PDB entry 3CWY | X-ray diffraction, 2.75 A resolution | chain A

[Chain A]
Protein: protein CagD
Organism: Helicobacter pylori
Notes: fragment: CagD
UniProtKB: P94837 (P94837_HELPY); residues 1-176 here correspond to UniProt positions 33-208 (UniProt number = residue number + 32)
Amino-acid sequence (176 residues; each row starts with the number of its first residue):
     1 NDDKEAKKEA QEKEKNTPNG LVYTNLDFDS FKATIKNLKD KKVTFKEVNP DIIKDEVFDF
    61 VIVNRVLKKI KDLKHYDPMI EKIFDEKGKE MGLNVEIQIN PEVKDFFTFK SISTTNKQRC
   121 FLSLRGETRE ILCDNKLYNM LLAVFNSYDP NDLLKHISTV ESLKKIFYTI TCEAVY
Unresolved in the structure: 1-46
Differences from the reference sequence: engineered mutation Mse79 (Val111 in P94837), I97 (Leu129 in P94837), N135 (Asp167 in P94837), Mse140 (Val172 in P94837)
Modified residues: Mse79 (selenomethionine; parent Met); Mse91 (selenomethionine; parent Met); Mse140 (selenomethionine; parent Met)
Cystine bridges: C120-C133
Bound ions: Cu ion near H156 (its only coordinating residue here)

[In short]
Chain A is protein CagD (Helicobacter pylori); the structure, Structure of CagD from H. pylori pathogenicity
island crystallized in the presence of Cu(II) ions, was determined by X-ray diffraction.
